6H6H - chains A and B of the 3 polymer chains in the assembly; structure by X-ray diffraction, 2.40 A resolution.

Chain A:
Name: H-2D cell surface glycoprotein
Organism: Mus musculus
UniProtKB: Q31167 (Q31167_MOUSE); residues 2-338 here correspond to UniProt positions 1-337 (UniProt number = residue number - 1)
Sequence (338 residues; each row starts with the number of its first residue):
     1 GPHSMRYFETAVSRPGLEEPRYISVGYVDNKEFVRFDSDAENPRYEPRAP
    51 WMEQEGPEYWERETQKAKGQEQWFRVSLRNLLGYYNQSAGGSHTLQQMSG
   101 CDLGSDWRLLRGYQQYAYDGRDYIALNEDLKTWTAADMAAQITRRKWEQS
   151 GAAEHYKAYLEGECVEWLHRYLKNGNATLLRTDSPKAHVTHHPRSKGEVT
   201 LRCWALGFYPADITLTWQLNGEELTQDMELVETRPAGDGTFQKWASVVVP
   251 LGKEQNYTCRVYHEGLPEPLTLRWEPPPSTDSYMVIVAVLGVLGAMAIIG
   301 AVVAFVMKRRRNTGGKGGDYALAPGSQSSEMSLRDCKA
Disordered / not traced: 177-180, 277-338
Disulfides: Cys101-Cys164
Construct notes: expression tag (1)

Chain B:
Name: Beta-2-microglobulin
Organism: Mus musculus
UniProtKB: P01887 (B2MG_MOUSE); residues 1-99 here correspond to UniProt positions 21-119 (UniProt number = residue number + 20)
Sequence (99 residues; row label = number of the first residue in the row):
     1 IQKTPQIQVYSRHPPENGKPNILNCYVTQFHPPHIEIQMLKNGKKIPKVE
    51 MSDMSFSKDWSFYILAHTEFTPTETDTYACRVKHDSMAEPKTVYWDRDM
Disulfides: Cys25-Cys80
Construct notes: conflict Asp85 (Ala105 in P01887)

Chain A / chain B interface:
Pairs across the interface (51; chain A residue first):
  Phe8(A) - Phe56(B)
  Phe8(A) - Ser57(B)
  Glu9(A) - Phe56(B)
  Thr10(A) - Phe56(B)
  Tyr27(A) - Ser55(B)
  Arg35(A) - Asp53(B)
  Arg35(A) - Met54(B)  hydrogen bond (side chain-backbone)
  Arg35(A) - Ser55(B)
  Arg48(A) - Asp53(B)  salt bridge
  Thr94(A) - His31(B)
  Thr94(A) - Pro33(B)
  Gln96(A) - Phe56(B)
  Gln96(A) - Trp60(B)  hydrogen bond (side chain-backbone)
  Gln96(A) - Phe62(B)
  Gln97(A) - Phe56(B)
  Gln97(A) - Trp60(B)
  Met98(A) - Phe56(B)  hydrophobic
  Met98(A) - Lys58(B)
  Met98(A) - Trp60(B)  hydrophobic
  Gln115(A) - Trp60(B)
  Tyr116(A) - Trp60(B)
  Ala117(A) - Trp60(B)
  Asp119(A) - Ile1(B)
  Asp119(A) - His31(B)
  Gly120(A) - Lys3(B)  hydrogen bond (backbone-side chain)
  Gly120(A) - His31(B)
  Gly120(A) - Trp60(B)
  Arg121(A) - Ile1(B)
  Asp122(A) - Trp60(B)  hydrogen bond
  His192(A) - Asp98(B)  salt bridge
  Arg202(A) - Asp98(B)  hydrogen bond (side chain-backbone)
  Arg202(A) - Met99(B)
  Trp204(A) - Asp98(B)
  Trp204(A) - Met99(B)
  Val231(A) - Gln8(B)
  Glu232(A) - Gln8(B)  hydrogen bond (backbone-side chain)
  Thr233(A) - Tyr26(B)
  Arg234(A) - Gln8(B)  hydrogen bond
  Arg234(A) - Tyr10(B)
  Arg234(A) - Met99(B)  hydrogen bond (side chain-backbone)
  Pro235(A) - Tyr10(B)  hydrogen bond (backbone-side chain)
  Pro235(A) - Asn24(B)
  Pro235(A) - Tyr26(B)
  Pro235(A) - Leu65(B)  hydrophobic
  Ala236(A) - Arg12(B)  hydrogen bond (backbone-side chain)
  Ala236(A) - Asn24(B)  hydrogen bond (backbone-side chain)
  Gly237(A) - Arg12(B)  hydrogen bond (backbone-side chain)
  Gln242(A) - Tyr10(B)
  Gln242(A) - Ser11(B)  hydrogen bond (side chain-backbone)
  Gln242(A) - Arg12(B)  hydrogen bond (side chain-backbone)
  Trp244(A) - Met99(B)  hydrogen bond (side chain-backbone)
Other interface residues (no listed pair), chain A (34 interface residues in all): Val12, Glu32, Leu206, Glu229, Asp238
Other interface residues (no listed pair), chain B (24 interface residues in all): His13, Pro14, Tyr63

Summary:
34 residues of chain A and 24 residues of chain B are in contact, with 15 hydrogen bonds and 2 salt bridges.
Polar pairs include Arg48(A)-Asp53(B), His192(A)-Asp98(B) and Arg35(A)-Met54(B).
Chain A is H-2D cell surface glycoprotein and chain B is Beta-2-microglobulin, both from Mus musculus; the
structure, Crystal structures of the murine class I major histocompatibility complex H-2Dbm13 in complex with
adenovirus-derived peptide ..., was determined by X-ray diffraction.
